Entry 7ORT (X-ray diffraction, 2.33 A resolution); this record covers chains A and P.

== Chain A ==
Name: 14-3-3 protein sigma
Source organism: Homo sapiens
UniProt: P31947 (1433S_HUMAN); residue numbers follow UniProt; this construct covers 1-248
Amino-acid sequence (253 residues; numbered -4 to 248; the number before each row is that of its first residue; numbers below 1 keep their minus sign (Gly-4 is residue -4)):
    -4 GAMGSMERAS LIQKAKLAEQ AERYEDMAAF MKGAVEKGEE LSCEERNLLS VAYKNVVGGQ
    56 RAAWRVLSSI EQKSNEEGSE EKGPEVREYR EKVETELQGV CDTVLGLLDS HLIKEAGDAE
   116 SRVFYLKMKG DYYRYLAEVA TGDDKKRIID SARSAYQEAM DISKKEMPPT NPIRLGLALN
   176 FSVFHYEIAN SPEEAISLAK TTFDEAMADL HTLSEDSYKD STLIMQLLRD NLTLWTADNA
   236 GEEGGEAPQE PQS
Disordered / not traced: 72-77, 232-248
Differences from the reference sequence: expression tag (-4 to 0)
Modified residues: Cys38 (S-hydroxycysteine; CSO)
Ion coordination: Mg2+ site 1 near Glu2 (its only coordinating residue here); Mg2+ site 2: Glu35, Glu110, Glu188
Residues lining bound ligands: 0HP (N-[(5-carbamimidoyl-3-phenyl-thiophen-2-yl)methyl]-2-(1H-indol-6-yl)ethanamide): Glu14, Cys38, Glu39, Asn42, Leu43, Val46, Pro167, Ile168, Asp215, Leu218, Ile219

== Chain P ==
Name: Cyclin-dependent kinase inhibitor 1B
UniProt: P46527 (CDN1B_HUMAN); residue numbers follow UniProt; this construct covers 187-198
Amino-acid sequence (12 residues; numbered 187 to 198; the number before each row is that of its first residue):
   187 TPKKPGLRRR QT
Disordered / not traced: 187-193
Modified residues: Thr198 (phosphothreonine; TPO)

== Interface between chain A and chain P ==
Residue-residue contacts (21; chain A residue first):
  Arg56(A) - Arg195(P)
  Arg56(A) - Arg196(P)
  Arg56(A) - Thr198(P)
  Arg60(A) - Arg195(P)
  Arg129(A) - Arg196(P)
  Arg129(A) - Thr198(P)
  Tyr130(A) - Thr198(P)
  Glu133(A) - Arg196(P)  salt bridge
  Leu174(A) - Gln197(P)
  Leu174(A) - Thr198(P)
  Asn175(A) - Thr198(P)
  Val178(A) - Arg196(P)
  Val178(A) - Gln197(P)
  Val178(A) - Thr198(P)
  Glu182(A) - Arg196(P)  salt bridge
  Leu222(A) - Gln197(P)
  Asp225(A) - Gln197(P)
  Asn226(A) - Arg196(P)
  Asn226(A) - Gln197(P)  hydrogen bond (side chain-backbone)
  Leu229(A) - Arg194(P)
  Leu229(A) - Arg196(P)
Also at the interface, not in a pair above, chain A (15 interface residues in all): Lys49, Trp230

== Overview ==
15 residues of chain A face 5 of chain P across their interface; the contacts include 1 hydrogen bond and 2
salt bridges. Polar pairs include Glu133(A)-Arg196(P), Glu182(A)-Arg196(P) and Asn226(A)-Gln197(P). Bound to
chain A: compound 0HP.
Chain A is 14-3-3 protein sigma (Homo sapiens) and chain P is Cyclin-dependent kinase inhibitor 1B; the
structure, Ternary complex of 14-3-3 sigma, p27pT198 phosphopeptide, and WQ176, was determined by X-ray
diffraction.
